7ONB - chains B and C of the 11 polymer chains in the assembly; structure by electron microscopy, 3.10 A resolution.

Chain B:
Name: Splicing factor 3B subunit 5
From: Homo sapiens
UniProt: Q9BWJ5 (SF3B5_HUMAN); residue numbers follow UniProt; this construct covers 1-86
Chain sequence (86 residues; each row starts with the number of its first residue):
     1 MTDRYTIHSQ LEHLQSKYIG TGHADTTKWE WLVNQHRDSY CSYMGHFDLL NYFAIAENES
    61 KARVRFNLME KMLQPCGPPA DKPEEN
Disordered / not traced: 1-15, 83-86
Curated features (UniProtKB/Swiss-Prot):
  - site (Interaction with RNA): Y5, G20
  - modified residue: T2 (N-acetylthreonine), S9 (Phosphoserine), K17 (N6-acetyllysine)

Chain C:
Name: Splicing factor 3B subunit 1
From: Homo sapiens
UniProt: O75533 (SF3B1_HUMAN); residue numbers follow UniProt; this construct covers 1-1304
Chain sequence (1304 residues; numbered 1 to 1304; the number before each row is that of its first residue):
     1 MAKIAKTHED IEAQIREIQG KKAALDEAQG VGLDSTGYYD QEIYGGSDSR FAGYVTSIAA
    61 TELEDDDDDY SSSTSLLGQK KPGYHAPVAL LNDIPQSTEQ YDPFAEHRPP KIADREDEYK
   121 KHRRTMIISP ERLDPFADGG KTPDPKMNAR TYMDVMREQH LTKEEREIRQ QLAEKAKAGE
   181 LKVVNGAAAS QPPSKRKRRW DQTADQTPGA TPKKLSSWDQ AETPGHTPSL RWDETPGRAK
   241 GSETPGATPG SKIWDPTPSH TPAGAATPGR GDTPGHATPG HGGATSSARK NRWDETPKTE
   301 RDTPGHGSGW AETPRTDRGG DSIGETPTPG ASKRKSRWDE TPASQMGGST PVLTPGKTPI
   361 GTPAMNMATP TPGHIMSMTP EQLQAWRWER EIDERNRPLS DEELDAMFPE GYKVLPPPAG
   421 YVPIRTPARK LTATPTPLGG MTGFHMQTED RTMKSVNDQP SGNLPFLKPD DIQYFDKLLV
   481 DVDESTLSPE EQKERKIMKL LLKIKNGTPP MRKAALRQIT DKAREFGAGP LFNQILPLLM
   541 SPTLEDQERH LLVKVIDRIL YKLDDLVRPY VHKILVVIEP LLIDEDYYAR VEGREIISNL
   601 AKAAGLATMI STMRPDIDNM DEYVRNTTAR AFAVVASALG IPSLLPFLKA VCKSKKSWQA
   661 RHTGIKIVQQ IAILMGCAIL PHLRSLVEII EHGLVDEQQK VRTISALAIA ALAEAATPYG
   721 IESFDSVLKP LWKGIRQHRG KGLAAFLKAI GYLIPLMDAE YANYYTREVM LILIREFQSP
   781 DEEMKKIVLK VVKQCCGTDG VEANYIKTEI LPPFFKHFWQ HRMALDRRNY RQLVDTTVEL
   841 ANKVGAAEII SRIVDDLKDE AEQYRKMVME TIEKIMGNLG AADIDHKLEE QLIDGILYAF
   901 QEQTTEDSVM LNGFGTVVNA LGKRVKPYLP QICGTVLWRL NNKSAKVRQQ AADLISRTAV
   961 VMKTCQEEKL MGHLGVVLYE YLGEEYPEVL GSILGALKAI VNVIGMHKMT PPIKDLLPRL
  1021 TPILKNRHEK VQENCIDLVG RIADRGAEYV SAREWMRICF ELLELLKAHK KAIRRATVNT
  1081 FGYIAKAIGP HDVLATLLNN LKVQERQNRV CTTVAIAIVA ETCSPFTVLP ALMNEYRVPE
  1141 LNVQNGVLKS LSFLFEYIGE MGKDYIYAVT PLLEDALMDR DLVHRQTASA VVQHMSLGVY
  1201 GFGCEDSLNH LLNYVWPNVF ETSPHVIQAV MGALEGLRVA IGPCRMLQYC LQGLFHPARK
  1261 VRDVYWKIYN SIYIGSQDAL IAHYPRIYND DKNTYIRYEL DYIL
Disordered / not traced: 1-487, 509
Curated features (UniProtKB/Swiss-Prot):
  - region: G529 to R568 (Interaction with SF3B14), Q547 to H550 (Interaction with PHF5A), E1156, Y1157 (Interaction with PHF5A)
  - site: P469 (Interaction with RNA), Y587 (Interaction with RNA), E592 (Interaction with PHF5A), K602 (Interaction with SF3B3), C677 (Interaction with SF3B3), C1035 (Interaction with RNA), Y1049 (Interaction with RNA), L1141 (Interaction with RNA), E1205 (Interaction with SF3B3)
  - modified residue: T125 (Phosphothreonine), S129 (Phosphoserine), K141 (N6-acetyllysine), T142 (Phosphothreonine), R157 (Citrulline), S194 (Phosphoserine), T203 (Phosphothreonine), T207 (Phosphothreonine), T211 (Phosphothreonine), K214 (N6-acetyllysine), T223 (Phosphothreonine), T227 (Phosphothreonine), S229 (Phosphoserine), T235 (Phosphothreonine), T244 (Phosphothreonine), T248 (Phosphothreonine), T257 (Phosphothreonine), T261 (Phosphothreonine), T267 (Phosphothreonine), T273 (Phosphothreonine) and 22 more in UniProt
  - cross-link (Glycyl lysine isopeptide (Lys-Gly)): K214 (interchain with G-Cter in SUMO2), K413 (interchain with G-Cter in SUMO1), K430 (interchain with G-Cter in SUMO2)
  - mutagenesis: W200 (W200A: Abolishes interaction with RBM39; when associated with A-218; A-232; A-254; A-293; A-310 and A-338), W218 (W218A: Abolishes interaction with RBM39; when associated with A-200; A-232; A-254; A-293; A-310 and A-338), T223 (T223A: No effect on interaction with PPP1R8), T227 (T227A: No effect on interaction with PPP1R8), W232 (W232A: Abolishes interaction with RBM39; when associated with A-200; A-218; A-254; A-293; A-310 and A-338), T235 (T235A: No effect on interaction with PPP1R8), T244 (T244A: Slight inhibition of interaction with PPP1R8), T248 (T248A: Slight inhibition of interaction with PPP1R8), W254 (W254A: Abolishes interaction with RBM39; when associated with A-200; A-218; A-232; A-293; A-310 and A-338), T257 (T257A: No effect on interaction with PPP1R8), T261 (T261A: Slight inhibition of interaction with PPP1R8), T267 (T267A: No effect on interaction with PPP1R8), 9 further mutagenesis entries in UniProt
Reported in the primary citation:
  - mutagenesis - V1078A, V1078I: increased growth in response to SSA and SD6

How chain B and chain C interact:
Contacting residue pairs - 56 pairs, chain B then chain C:
  Y18(B) with Y1273(C), hydrophobic; I1274(C), hydrophobic
  I19(B) with Y1273(C), hydrogen bond (backbone-side chain)
  G20(B) with Y1273(C)
  T21(B) with N1270(C), hydrogen bond; Y1273(C)
  G22(B) with W1266(C); N1270(C), hydrogen bond (backbone-side chain)
  H23(B) with W1266(C), hydrogen bond (backbone-side chain)
  A24(B) with R1262(C), hydrogen bond (backbone-side chain); D1263(C); W1266(C)
  D25(B) with R1259(C), salt bridge
  T26(B) with F1255(C); W1266(C)
  K28(B) with Y1295(C)
  W29(B) with N1293(C); Y1295(C)
  W31(B) with L1251(C), hydrophobic; L1254(C), hydrophobic; F1255(C), hydrophobic; W1266(C); Y1269(C), hydrogen bond
  L32(B) with I1287(C), hydrophobic; Y1295(C), hydrophobic
  Q35(B) with Y1284(C)
  H36(B) with Y1295(C), hydrogen bond (side chain-backbone); I1296(C); R1297(C)
  D38(B) with Y1273(C), hydrogen bond; Q1277(C), hydrogen bond; I1281(C)
  S39(B) with I1281(C); R1297(C), hydrogen bond
  Y40(B) with E1299(C)
  S42(B) with D1278(C), hydrogen bond; I1281(C)
  Y43(B) with L1300(C)
  H46(B) with D1278(C), salt bridge
  Y52(B) with Y1302(C), hydrogen bond (side chain-backbone); I1303(C); L1304(C)
  F53(B) with E1299(C); L1300(C), hydrophobic; Y1302(C), hydrophobic
  I55(B) with L1304(C), hydrophobic
  A56(B) with Y1302(C), hydrophobic; L1304(C)
  E57(B) with Y1302(C)
  K71(B) with E1299(C), salt bridge
  C76(B) with N1293(C), hydrogen bond (backbone-side chain); T1294(C), hydrogen bond (backbone-backbone); Y1295(C), hydrophobic
  G77(B) with N1293(C)
  P78(B) with N1293(C), hydrogen bond (backbone-side chain)
  A80(B) with K1292(C)
Also at the interface, not in a pair above, chain B (36 interface residues in all): T27, L49, L68, P75, P79
Also at the interface, not in a pair above, chain C (28 interface residues in all): D1290

Overview:
Chain B and chain C form an interface of 36 and 28 residues respectively, with 15 hydrogen bonds and 3 salt
bridges. Among the polar pairs are D25(B)-R1259(C), H46(B)-D1278(C) and K71(B)-E1299(C). The paper reports
that V1078A and V1078I of chain C increase growth in response to SSA and SD6.
Chain B is Splicing factor 3B subunit 5 and chain C is Splicing factor 3B subunit 1, both from Homo sapiens;
the structure, Structure of the U2 5' module of the A3'-SSA complex, was determined by electron microscopy
(same publication as 7B0I, 7B91, 7B92, 7B9C, 7OMF and 7OPI).
